PDB entry 2NVY | X-ray diffraction, 3.40 A resolution | chains A and F of the 10 polymer chains in the assembly

== Chain A ==
Protein: DNA-directed RNA polymerase II largest subunit
Organism: Saccharomyces cerevisiae
Notes: EC 2.7.7.6
UniProtKB: P04050 (RPB1_YEAST); residues 1-1733 here = UniProt positions 1-1733
Sequence (1733 residues; each row starts with the number of its first residue):
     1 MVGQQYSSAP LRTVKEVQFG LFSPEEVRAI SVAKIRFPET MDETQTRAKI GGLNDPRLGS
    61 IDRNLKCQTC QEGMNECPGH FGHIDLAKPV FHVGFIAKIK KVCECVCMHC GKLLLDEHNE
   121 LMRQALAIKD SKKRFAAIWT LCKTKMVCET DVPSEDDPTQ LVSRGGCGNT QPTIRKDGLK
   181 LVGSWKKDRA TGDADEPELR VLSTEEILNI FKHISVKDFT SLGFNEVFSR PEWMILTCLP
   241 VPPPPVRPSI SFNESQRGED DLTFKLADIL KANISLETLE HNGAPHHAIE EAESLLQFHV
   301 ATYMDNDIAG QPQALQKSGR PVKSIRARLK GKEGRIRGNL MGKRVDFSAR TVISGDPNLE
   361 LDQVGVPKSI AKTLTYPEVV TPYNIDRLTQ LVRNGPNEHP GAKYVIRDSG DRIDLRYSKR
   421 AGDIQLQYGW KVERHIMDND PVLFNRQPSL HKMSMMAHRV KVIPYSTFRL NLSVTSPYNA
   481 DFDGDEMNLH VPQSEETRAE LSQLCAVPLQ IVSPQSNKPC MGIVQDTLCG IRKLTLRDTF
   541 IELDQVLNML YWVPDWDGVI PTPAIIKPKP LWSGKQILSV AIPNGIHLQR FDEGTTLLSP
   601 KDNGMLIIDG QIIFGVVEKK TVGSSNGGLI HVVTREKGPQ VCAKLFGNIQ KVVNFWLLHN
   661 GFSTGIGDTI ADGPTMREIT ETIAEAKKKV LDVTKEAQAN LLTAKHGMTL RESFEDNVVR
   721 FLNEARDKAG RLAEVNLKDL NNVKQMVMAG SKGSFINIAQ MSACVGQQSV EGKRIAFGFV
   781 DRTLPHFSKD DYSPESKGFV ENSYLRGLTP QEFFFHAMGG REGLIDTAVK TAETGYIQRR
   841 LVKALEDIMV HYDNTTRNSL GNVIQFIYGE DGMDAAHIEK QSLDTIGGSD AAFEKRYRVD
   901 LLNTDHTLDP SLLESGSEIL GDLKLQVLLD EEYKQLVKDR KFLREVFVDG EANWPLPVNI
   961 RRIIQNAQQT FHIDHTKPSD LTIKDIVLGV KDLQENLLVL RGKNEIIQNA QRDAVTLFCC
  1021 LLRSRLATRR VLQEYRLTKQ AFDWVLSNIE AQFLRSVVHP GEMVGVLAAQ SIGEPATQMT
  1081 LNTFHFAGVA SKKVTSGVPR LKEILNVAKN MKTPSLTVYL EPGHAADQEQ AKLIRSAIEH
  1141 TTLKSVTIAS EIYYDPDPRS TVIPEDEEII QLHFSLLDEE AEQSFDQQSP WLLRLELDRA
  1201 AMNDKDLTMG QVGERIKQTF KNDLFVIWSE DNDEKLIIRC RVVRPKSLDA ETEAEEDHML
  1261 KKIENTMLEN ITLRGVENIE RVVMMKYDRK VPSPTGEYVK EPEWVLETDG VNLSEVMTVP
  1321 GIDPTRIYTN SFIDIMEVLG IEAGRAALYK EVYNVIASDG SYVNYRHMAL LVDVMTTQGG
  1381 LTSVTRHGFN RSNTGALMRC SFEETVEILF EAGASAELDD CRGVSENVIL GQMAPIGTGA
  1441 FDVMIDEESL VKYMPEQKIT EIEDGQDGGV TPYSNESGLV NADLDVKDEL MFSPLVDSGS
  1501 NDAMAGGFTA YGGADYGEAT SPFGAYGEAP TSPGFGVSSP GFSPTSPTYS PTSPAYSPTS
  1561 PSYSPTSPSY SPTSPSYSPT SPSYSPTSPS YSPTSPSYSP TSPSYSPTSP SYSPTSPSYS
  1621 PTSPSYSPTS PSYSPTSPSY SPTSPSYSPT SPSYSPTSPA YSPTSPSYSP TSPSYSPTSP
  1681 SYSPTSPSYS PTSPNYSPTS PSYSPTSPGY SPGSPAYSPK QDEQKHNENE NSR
Not modelled in the structure: 1, 1082-1091, 1177-1186, 1244-1253, 1451-1733
Curated features (UniProtKB/Swiss-Prot):
  - region: Pro248 to Asp260 (Lid loop), Asn306 to Lys323 (Rudder loop), Pro810 to Glu822 (Bridging helix)
  - binding site (Zn(2+)): Cys67, Cys70, Cys77, His80, Cys107, Cys110, Cys148, Cys167
  - binding site (Mg(2+)): Asp481, Asp483, Asp485
  - modified residue: Thr1471 (Phosphothreonine)
  - cross-link (Glycyl lysine isopeptide (Lys-Gly)): Lys695 (interchain with G-Cter in ubiquitin), Lys1246 (interchain with G-Cter in ubiquitin), Lys1350 (interchain with G-Cter in ubiquitin)
  - natural variant: Ser1653 to Pro1659 (deletion: In strain: A364A)
  - mutagenesis: Lys1246 (K1246R: Impairs ubiquitination during transcription stress)
Bound ions: Zn2+ site 1: Cys67, Cys70, Cys77, His80; Zn2+ site 2: Cys107, Cys110, Cys148, Cys167; Mn2+: Asp481, Asp483, Asp485
From the paper describing this entry:
  - catalytic residues: His1085 (proposed by the authors, not directly observed)
  - mutagenesis - R446A: abolished growth

== Chain F ==
Protein: DNA-directed RNA polymerases I, II, and III 23 kDa polypeptide
Organism: Saccharomyces cerevisiae
Notes: EC 2.7.7.6
UniProtKB: P20435 (RPB6_YEAST); residues 1-155 here = UniProt positions 1-155
Sequence (155 residues; row label = number of the first residue in the row):
     1 MSDYEEAFND GNENFEDFDV EHFSDEETYE EKPQFKDGET TDANGKTIVT GGNGPEDFQQ
    61 HEQIRRKTLK EKAIPKDQRA TTPYMTKYER ARILGTRALQ ISMNAPVFVD LEGETDPLRI
   121 AMKELAEKKI PLVIRRYLPD GSFEDWSVEE LIVDL
Not modelled in the structure: 1-71
Curated features (UniProtKB/Swiss-Prot):
  - region: Leu111 to Leu132 (Leucine-zipper)
  - modified residue: Ser24 (Phosphoserine)

== Chain A / chain F interface ==
Pairs across the interface - 76 pairs, chain A then chain F:
  Val379(A) with Ser102(F); Met103(F), hydrophobic
  Val380(A) with Asn104(F), hydrogen bond (backbone-side chain)
  Thr381(A) with Ser102(F), hydrogen bond (side chain-backbone); Asn104(F), hydrogen bond
  Pro382(A) with Asn104(F)
  Tyr383(A) with Ile101(F); Val107(F); Leu111(F), hydrophobic; Thr115(F)
  Glu495(A) with Ala98(F); Leu99(F); Pro117(F)
  Glu496(A) with Gly95(F); Leu99(F)
  Ala499(A) with Ala91(F); Gly95(F); Leu118(F), hydrophobic
  Gln503(A) with Arg90(F); Leu118(F)
  Leu504(A) with Lys87(F); Ala91(F), hydrophobic
  Tyr852(A) with Thr81(F), hydrogen bond (backbone-side chain); Thr86(F); Glu89(F), hydrogen bond; Arg136(F); Tyr137(F); Leu138(F), hydrophobic
  Asp853(A) with Pro139(F)
  Arg857(A) with Pro139(F)
  Arg1001(A) with Ala80(F); Thr81(F); Thr82(F); Pro83(F)
  Gly1002(A) with Ala80(F)
  Leu1054(A) with Tyr84(F)
  Arg1055(A) with Asp154(F), salt bridge; Leu155(F)
  His1059(A) with Thr86(F); Lys87(F), hydrogen bond (side chain-backbone); Tyr88(F); Leu155(F)
  Pro1060(A) with Thr86(F); Tyr88(F)
  Gly1061(A) with Tyr88(F)
  Glu1062(A) with Lys87(F), salt bridge; Tyr88(F), hydrogen bond
  Met1433(A) with Arg92(F)
  Gly1437(A) with Tyr88(F)
  Thr1438(A) with Tyr88(F), hydrogen bond (side chain-backbone); Arg92(F), hydrogen bond (backbone-side chain)
  Gly1439(A) with Arg92(F)
  Phe1441(A) with Tyr88(F); Glu89(F); Arg92(F), hydrogen bond (backbone-side chain); Ile134(F), hydrophobic; Arg135(F)
  Asp1442(A) with Val133(F); Ile134(F); Arg135(F), hydrogen bond (backbone-backbone); Tyr137(F), hydrogen bond
  Val1443(A) with Leu132(F), hydrophobic; Val133(F)
  Met1444(A) with Leu132(F); Val133(F), hydrogen bond (backbone-backbone); Arg135(F); Asp145(F)
  Ile1445(A) with Pro131(F); Leu132(F), hydrophobic
  Asp1446(A) with Pro131(F), hydrogen bond (backbone-backbone); Leu132(F); Val133(F); Ser147(F)
  Glu1448(A) with Ser147(F)
  Ser1449(A) with Pro131(F); Glu149(F), hydrogen bond
Also at the interface, not in a pair above, chain A (38 interface residues in all): Gly429, Glu500, Ser502, His851, Asp874
Also at the interface, not in a pair above, chain F (42 interface residues in all): Met85, Leu94, Thr96, Ile130

== Summary ==
38 residues of chain A and 42 residues of chain F are in contact, with 15 hydrogen bonds and 2 salt bridges.
Polar pairs include Arg1055(A)-Asp154(F), Glu1062(A)-Lys87(F) and Val380(A)-Asn104(F). UniProt lists 8
Zn2+-binding residues, 3 Mg2+-binding residues and one mutagenesis site on chain A. From the paper: the
catalytic residue His1085(A); R446A of chain A abolishes growth.
Chain A is DNA-directed RNA polymerase II largest subunit and chain F is DNA-directed RNA polymerases I, II,
and III 23 kDa polypeptide, both from Saccharomyces cerevisiae; the structure, RNA Polymerase II form II in
150 mM Mn+2, was determined by X-ray diffraction (same publication as 2E2H, 2E2I, 2E2J, 2NVQ, 2NVT, 2NVX, 2NVZ
and 2YU9).
